Entry 8Z1Y (electron microscopy, 2.73 A resolution); this record covers chains B and F of the 5 polymer chains in the assembly.

Chain B:
Protein: Dipeptide transport system permease protein DppC
From: Escherichia coli K-12
UniProt: P0AEG1 (DPPC_ECOLI); residues 1-300 here = UniProt positions 1-300
Chain sequence (300 residues; each row starts with the number of its first residue):
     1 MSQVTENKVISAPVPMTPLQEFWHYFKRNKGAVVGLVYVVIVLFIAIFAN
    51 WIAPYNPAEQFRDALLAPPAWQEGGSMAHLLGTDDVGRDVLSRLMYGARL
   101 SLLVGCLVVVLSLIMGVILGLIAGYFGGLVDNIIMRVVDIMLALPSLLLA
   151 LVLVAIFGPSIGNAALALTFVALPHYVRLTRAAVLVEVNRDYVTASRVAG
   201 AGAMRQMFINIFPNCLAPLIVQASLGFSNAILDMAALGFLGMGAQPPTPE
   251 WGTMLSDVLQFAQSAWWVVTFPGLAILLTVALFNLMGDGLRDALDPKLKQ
Not modelled in the structure: 1-10, 300
Differences from the reference sequence: conflict Ala281 (Leu in P0AEG1), Leu282 (Ala in P0AEG1)
From the paper describing this entry:
  - conformationally variable residues (helix shift): Asp191

Chain F:
Protein: Dipeptide-binding protein
From: Escherichia coli K-12
UniProt: P23847 (DPPA_ECOLI); residues 1-535 here = UniProt positions 1-535
Chain sequence (535 residues; each row starts with the number of its first residue):
     1 MRISLKKSGMLKLGLSLVAMTVAASVQAKTLVYCSEGSPEGFNPQLFTSG
    51 TTYDASSVPLYNRLVEFKIGTTEVIPGLAEKWEVSEDGKTYTFHLRKGVK
   101 WHDNKEFKPTRELNADDVVFSFDRQKNAQNPYHKVSGGSYEYFEGMGLPE
   151 LISEVKKVDDNTVQFVLTRPEAPFLADLAMDFASILSKEYADAMMKAGTP
   201 EKLDLNPIGTGPFQLQQYQKDSRIRYKAFDGYWGTKPQIDTLVFSITPDA
   251 SVRYAKLQKNECQVMPYPNPADIARMKQDKSINLMEMPGLNVGYLSYNVQ
   301 KKPLDDVKVRQALTYAVNKDAIIKAVYQGAGVSAKNLIPPTMWGYNDDVQ
   351 DYTYDPEKAKALLKEAGLEKGFSIDLWAMPVQRPYNPNARRMAEMIQADW
   401 AKVGVQAKIVTYEWGEYLKRAKDGEHQTVMMGWTGDNGDPDNFFATLFSC
   451 AASEQGSNYSKWCYKPFEDLIQPARATDDHNKRVELYKQAQVVMHDQAPA
   501 LIIAHSTVFEPVRKEVKGYVVDPLGKHHFENVSIE
Not modelled in the structure: 1-28
Disulfide bonds: Cys34-Cys262
UniProt features mapped onto this chain:
  - binding site (glycyl-L-leucine): Thr48 to Gly50, Arg383 to Tyr385, Trp433 to Asp436

How chain B and chain F interact:
Contacting residue pairs (29; chain B residue first):
  Gln60(B) with Glu394(F), hydrogen bond (side chain-backbone); Met395(F); Ala398(F)
  Arg62(B) with Met395(F); Ala398(F); Asp399(F), salt bridge
  Leu65(B) with Ala325(F), hydrophobic
  Asp85(B) with Ala325(F); Arg391(F), salt bridge
  Val86(B) with Arg391(F); Met395(F), hydrophobic
  Arg88(B) with Glu394(F), salt bridge
  Leu151(B) with Glu413(F)
  Gly238(B) with Arg390(F), hydrogen bond (backbone-side chain)
  Phe239(B) with Pro380(F)
  Leu240(B) with Pro380(F); Arg390(F)
  Gly241(B) with Pro380(F)
  Gln245(B) with Lys408(F), hydrogen bond
  Pro246(B) with Glu394(F); Ile409(F), hydrophobic
  Pro247(B) with Gln397(F)
  Asp257(B) with Arg391(F), hydrogen bond (backbone-side chain)
  Gln260(B) with Ala271(F); Arg391(F)
  Phe261(B) with Ala271(F), hydrophobic; Gln328(F)
  Gln263(B) with Arg275(F)
  Ser264(B) with Ala271(F)
Also at the interface, not in a pair above, chain B (23 interface residues in all): Leu66, Val154, Pro159, Met242
Also at the interface, not in a pair above, chain F (21 interface residues in all): Asn269, Ala321, Lys324, Thr411, Tyr412, Glu416

Summary:
The interface between chain B and chain F involves 23 residues on one side and 21 on the other; the contacts
include 4 hydrogen bonds and 3 salt bridges. Polar contacts include Arg62(B)-Asp399(F), Asp85(B)-Arg391(F) and
Arg88(B)-Glu394(F). Curated annotation (UniProt) lists 10 glycyl-L-leucine-binding residues on chain F. From
the paper: conformational variability at Asp191(B).
Chain B is Dipeptide transport system permease protein DppC and chain F is Dipeptide-binding protein, both
from Escherichia coli K-12; the structure, Cryo-EM structure of Escherichia coli DppABCDF in the pre-catalytic
state, was determined by electron microscopy (same publication as 8Z1V, 8Z1W and 8Z1X).
